PDB entry 6M6B | electron microscopy, 4.10 A resolution (low resolution: residue-level contacts below are approximate; hydrogen-bond / salt-bridge calls are withheld) | chains A and B of the 8 polymer chains in the assembly

# Chain A (and B)
Name: DNA-directed RNA polymerase subunit alpha
Source organism: Thermus thermophilus (strain HB8 / ATCC 27634 / DSM 579)
Notes: EC 2.7.7.6; chain B of this document is another copy of the same molecule, construct and numbering; everything in this record applies to it too
UniProtKB: Q5SHR6 (RPOA_THET8); numbering as in UniProt (aligned over 1-315)
Chain sequence (315 residues; row label = number of the first residue in the row):
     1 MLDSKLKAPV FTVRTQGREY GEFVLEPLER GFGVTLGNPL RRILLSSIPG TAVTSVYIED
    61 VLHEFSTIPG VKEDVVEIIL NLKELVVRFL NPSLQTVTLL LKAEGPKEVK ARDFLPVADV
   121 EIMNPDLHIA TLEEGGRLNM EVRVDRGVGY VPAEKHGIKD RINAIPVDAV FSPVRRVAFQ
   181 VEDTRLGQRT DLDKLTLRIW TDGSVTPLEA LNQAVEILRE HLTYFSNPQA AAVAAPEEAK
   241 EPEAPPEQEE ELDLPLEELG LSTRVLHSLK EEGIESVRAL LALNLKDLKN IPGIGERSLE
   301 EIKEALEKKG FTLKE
Not modelled in the structure: 1-3, 230-315 (chain B: 1-6, 229-315)

# How chain A and chain B interact
Pairs across the interface (35; chain A residue first):
  Ala-8(A) with Tyr-224(B)
  Pro-9(A) with Tyr-224(B)
  Phe-11(A) with Tyr-224(B); Asn-227(B); Pro-228(B)
  Thr-12(A) with Pro-228(B)
  Leu-25(A) with Phe-225(B)
  Gly-31(A) with Arg-42(B)
  Phe-32(A) with Ile-43(B); Ile-217(B); His-221(B)
  Val-34(A) with Arg-42(B)
  Thr-35(A) with Pro-39(B); Arg-42(B)
  Pro-39(A) with Pro-39(B)
  Arg-42(A) with Gly-31(B); Val-34(B); Thr-35(B)
  Ser-47(A) with Phe-32(B)
  Val-215(A) with Leu-222(B)
  Leu-218(A) with Leu-222(B)
  Arg-219(A) with Leu-222(B)
  His-221(A) with Phe-32(B)
  Leu-222(A) with Leu-218(B); Arg-219(B); Leu-222(B)
  Tyr-224(A) with Pro-9(B)
  Phe-225(A) with Phe-11(B); Leu-25(B); Leu-40(B); Val-215(B)
  Asn-227(A) with Phe-11(B)
  Pro-228(A) with Phe-11(B); Val-13(B)
  Gln-229(A) with Phe-11(B)
Interface residues without a listed pair, chain A (29 interface residues in all): Lys-7, Leu-28, Leu-36, Asn-38, Leu-40, Ile-43, Leu-211
Interface residues without a listed pair, chain B (28 interface residues in all): Thr-12, Glu-29, Leu-36, Asn-38, Ser-47, Ser-226

# Overview
29 residues of chain A and 28 residues of chain B are in contact.
Chain A and chain B are both DNA-directed RNA polymerase subunit alpha (Thermus thermophilus (strain HB8 /
ATCC 27634 / DSM 579)); the structure, Cryo-EM structure of Thermus thermophilus Mfd in complex with RNA
polymerase and ATP-gamma-S, was determined by electron microscopy together with 6M6A and 6M6C from the same
study.
